PDB entry 7TKI | electron microscopy, 7.10 A resolution (low resolution: residue-level contacts below are approximate; hydrogen-bond / salt-bridge calls are withheld) | chains H and I of the 27 polymer chains in the assembly

== Chain H ==
Protein: ATP synthase subunit delta
Source organism: Saccharomyces cerevisiae
UniProt: Q12165 (ATPD_YEAST); residues 1-138 here correspond to UniProt positions 23-160 (UniProt number = residue number + 22)
Sequence (138 residues; each row starts with the number of its first residue):
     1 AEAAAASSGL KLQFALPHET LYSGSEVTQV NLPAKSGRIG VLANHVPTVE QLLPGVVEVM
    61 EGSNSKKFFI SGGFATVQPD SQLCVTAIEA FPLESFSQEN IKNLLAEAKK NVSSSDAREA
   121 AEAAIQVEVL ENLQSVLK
Unresolved in the structure: 1-10, 24-25, 91, 98, 116-117, 137-138

== Chain I ==
Protein: ATP synthase subunit epsilon
Source organism: Saccharomyces cerevisiae
UniProt: P21306 (ATP5E_YEAST); residues 1-61 here correspond to UniProt positions 2-62 (UniProt number = residue number + 1)
Sequence (61 residues; numbered 1 to 61; the number before each row is that of its first residue):
     1 SAWRKAGISY AAYLNVAAQA IRSSLKTELQ TASVLNRSQT DAFYTQYKNG TAASEPTPIT
    61 K
Unresolved in the structure: 1-7, 24-26, 50-52
UniProt features mapped onto this chain:
  - modified residue: Thr51 (Phosphothreonine)

== Interface between chain H and chain I ==
Contacting residue pairs (9; chain H residue first):
  Ser71(H) - Leu14(I)
  Glu94(H) - Thr27(I)
  Ser95(H) - Thr27(I)
  Ser95(H) - Leu29(I)
  Phe96(H) - Glu28(I)
  Ser97(H) - Thr27(I)
  Ile101(H) - Ser23(I)
  Leu104(H) - Ser23(I)
  Leu105(H) - Ser23(I)
Also at the interface, not in a pair above, chain I (7 interface residues in all): Ala17, Ala18

== In short ==
Chain H and chain I form an interface of 8 and 7 residues respectively.
Chain H is ATP synthase subunit delta and chain I is ATP synthase subunit epsilon, both from Saccharomyces
cerevisiae; the structure, Yeast ATP synthase State 2catalytic(c) with 10 mM ATP backbone model, was
determined by electron microscopy, deposited together with 7TJS, 7TJT, 7TJU, 7TJV, 7TJW, 7TJX and 30 further
entries.
